Entry 8E3F (electron microscopy, 6.50 A resolution (low resolution: residue-level contacts below are approximate; hydrogen-bond / salt-bridge calls are withheld)); this record covers chains 5 and A of the 9 polymer chains in the assembly.

# Chain 5
Molecule: Nt DNA
Sequence (60 nucleotides; row label = number of the first residue in the row):
    63 AACTAATCATCTACACACTGACGACCGTCATGATCATATTATTTTTTACG
   113 CCAGACAGGG
Unresolved in the structure: 63-85, 104-107

# Chain A
Name: DNA-directed RNA polymerase subunit beta
Source organism: Escherichia coli
Notes: EC 2.7.7.6
UniProtKB: P0A8V4 (RPOB_ECO57); residue numbers follow UniProt; this construct covers 1-1342
Sequence (1342 residues; each row starts with the number of its first residue):
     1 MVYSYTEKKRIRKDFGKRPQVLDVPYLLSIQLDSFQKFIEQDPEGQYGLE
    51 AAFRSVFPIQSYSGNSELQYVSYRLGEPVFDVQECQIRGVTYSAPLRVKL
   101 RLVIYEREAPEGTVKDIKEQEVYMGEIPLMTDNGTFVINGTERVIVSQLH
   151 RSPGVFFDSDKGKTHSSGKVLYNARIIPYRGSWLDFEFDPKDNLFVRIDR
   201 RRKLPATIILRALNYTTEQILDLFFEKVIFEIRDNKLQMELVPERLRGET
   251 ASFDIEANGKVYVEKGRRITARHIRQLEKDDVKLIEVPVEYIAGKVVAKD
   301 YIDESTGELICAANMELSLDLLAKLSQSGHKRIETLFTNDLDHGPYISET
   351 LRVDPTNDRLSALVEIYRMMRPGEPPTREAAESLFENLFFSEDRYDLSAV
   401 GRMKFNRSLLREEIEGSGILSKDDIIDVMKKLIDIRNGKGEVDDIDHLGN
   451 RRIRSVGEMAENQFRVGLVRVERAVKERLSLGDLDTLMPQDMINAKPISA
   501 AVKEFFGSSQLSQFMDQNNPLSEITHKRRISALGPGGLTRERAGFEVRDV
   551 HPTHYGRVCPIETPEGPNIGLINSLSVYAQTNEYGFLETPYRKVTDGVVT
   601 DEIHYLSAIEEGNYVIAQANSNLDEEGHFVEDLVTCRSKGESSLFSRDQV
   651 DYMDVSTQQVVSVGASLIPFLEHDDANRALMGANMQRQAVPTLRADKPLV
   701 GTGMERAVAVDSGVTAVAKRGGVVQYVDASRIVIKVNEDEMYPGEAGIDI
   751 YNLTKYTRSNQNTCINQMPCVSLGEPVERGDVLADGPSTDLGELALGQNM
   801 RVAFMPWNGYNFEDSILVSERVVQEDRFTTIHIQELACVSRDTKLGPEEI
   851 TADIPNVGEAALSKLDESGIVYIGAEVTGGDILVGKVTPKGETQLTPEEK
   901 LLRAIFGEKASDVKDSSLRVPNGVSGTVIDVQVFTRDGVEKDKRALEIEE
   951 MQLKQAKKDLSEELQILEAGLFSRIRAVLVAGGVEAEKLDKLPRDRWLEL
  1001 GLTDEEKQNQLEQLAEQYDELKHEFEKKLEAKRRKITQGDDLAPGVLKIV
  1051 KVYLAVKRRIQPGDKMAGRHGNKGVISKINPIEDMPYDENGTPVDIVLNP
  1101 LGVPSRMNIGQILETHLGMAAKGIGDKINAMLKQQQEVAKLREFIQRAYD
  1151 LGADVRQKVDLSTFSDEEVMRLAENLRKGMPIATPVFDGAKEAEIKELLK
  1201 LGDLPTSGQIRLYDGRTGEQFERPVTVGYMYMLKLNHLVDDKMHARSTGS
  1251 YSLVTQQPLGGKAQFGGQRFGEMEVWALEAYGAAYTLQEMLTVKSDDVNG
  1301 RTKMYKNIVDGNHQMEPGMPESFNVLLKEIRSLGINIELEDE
Unresolved in the structure: 1, 1342
Swiss-Prot annotation at these positions:
  - modified residue (N6-acetyllysine): Lys1022, Lys1200

# Chain 5 / chain A interface
Contacting residue pairs (12):
  DA103(5) - Arg473(A)
  DT108(5) - Asp199(A)
  DT108(5) - Arg201(A)
  DT109(5) - Trp183(A)
  DT109(5) - Arg200(A)
  DA110(5) - Arg151(A)
  DA110(5) - Arg175(A)
  DA110(5) - Trp183(A)
  DA110(5) - Arg200(A)
  DA110(5) - Gly536(A)
  DA110(5) - Gly537(A)
  DC111(5) - Arg542(A)
Interface residues without a listed pair, chain 5 (6 interface residues in all): DC113
Interface residues without a listed pair, chain A (13 interface residues in all): His150, Lys163, Ser182

# Summary
6 residues of chain 5 and 13 residues of chain A are in contact.
Here chain 5 is Nt DNA and chain A is DNA-directed RNA polymerase subunit beta (Escherichia coli). Entry 8E3F
(Escherichia coli Rho-dependent transcription pre-termination complex containing 18 nt long RNA spacer,
Mg-ADP-BeF3, and NusG; TEC ...) was determined by electron microscopy together with 8E3H, 8E5K, 8E5L, 8E5O,
8E5P, 8E6W and 3 further entries from the same study.
